4P1X - chains F and G of the 8 polymer chains in the assembly; structure by X-ray diffraction, 2.40 A resolution.

# Chain F
Protein: Gamma-hemolysin component C
Organism: Staphylococcus aureus
UniProt: Q99RL1 (HLGC_STAAM); residues -1 to 284 here correspond to UniProt positions 30-315 (UniProt number = residue number + 31)
Chain sequence (296 residues; each row starts with the number of its first residue; numbers below 1 keep their minus sign (Met-11 is residue -11)):
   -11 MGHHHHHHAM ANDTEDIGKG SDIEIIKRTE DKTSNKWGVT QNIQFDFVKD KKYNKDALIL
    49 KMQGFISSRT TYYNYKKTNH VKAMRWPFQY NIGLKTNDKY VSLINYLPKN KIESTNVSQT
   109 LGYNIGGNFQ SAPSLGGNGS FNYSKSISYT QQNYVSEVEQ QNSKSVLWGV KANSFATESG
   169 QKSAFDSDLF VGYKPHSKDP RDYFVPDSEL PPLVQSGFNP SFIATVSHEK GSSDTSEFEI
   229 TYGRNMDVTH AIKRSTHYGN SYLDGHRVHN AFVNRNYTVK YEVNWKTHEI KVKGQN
Disordered / not traced: -11 to 9, 114-126, 184, 243-248
Differences from the reference sequence: expression tag (-11 to -2)

# Chain G
Protein: Gamma-hemolysin component B
Organism: Staphylococcus aureus
UniProt: Q931F3 (Q931F3_STAAM); residues 2-300 here correspond to UniProt positions 27-325 (UniProt number = residue number + 25)
Chain sequence (309 residues; row label = number of the first residue in the row; numbers below 1 keep their minus sign (Met-8 is residue -8)):
    -8 MGHHHHHHAM EGKITPVSVK KVDDKVTLYK TTATADSDKF KISQILTFNF IKDKSYDKDT
    52 LVLKATGNIN SGFVKPNPND YDFSKLYWGA KYNVSISSQS NDSVNVVDYA PKNQNEEFQV
   112 QNTLGYTFGG DISISNGLSG GLNGNTAFSE TINYKQESYR TTLSRNTNYK NVGWGVEAHK
   172 IMNNGWGPYG RDSFHPTYGN ELFLAGRQSS AYAGQNFIAQ HQMPLLSRSN FNPEFLSVLS
   232 HRQDGAKKSK ITVTYQREMD LYQIRWNGFY WAGANYKNFK TRTFKSTYEI DWENHKVKLL
   292 DTKETENNK
Disordered / not traced: -8 to 16, 119-136
Differences from the reference sequence: expression tag (-8 to 1); engineered mutation Arg256 (Cys281 in Q931F3)
Reported in the primary citation:
  - binding site for (4S)-2-methyl-2,4-pentanediol: Trp177, Arg198 (citing earlier work)

# How chain F and chain G interact
Residue-residue contacts - 98 pairs, chain F then chain G:
  Ile13(F) with Ser46(G)
  Ile14(F) with Ser46(G)
  Lys15(F) with Ser46(G), hydrogen bond (backbone-backbone); Tyr47(G); Asp48(G)
  Arg16(F) with Ser46(G); Asp48(G), salt bridge
  Thr17(F) with Tyr47(G), hydrogen bond; Lys49(G), hydrogen bond (backbone-side chain)
  Asp19(F) with Asn96(G), hydrogen bond; Val98(G); Tyr160(G)
  Thr21(F) with Asn159(G); Tyr160(G), hydrogen bond (side chain-backbone)
  Thr28(F) with Thr158(G); Asn159(G); Tyr160(G)
  Asn30(F) with Val97(G), hydrogen bond (side chain-backbone); Val98(G)
  Gln51(F) with Asp99(G); Lys103(G), hydrogen bond
  Gly52(F) with Tyr100(G)
  Phe53(F) with Tyr100(G); Asn104(G); Leu154(G), hydrophobic; Ser155(G); Thr158(G)
  Ser55(F) with Arg156(G), hydrogen bond
  Ser56(F) with Arg156(G), hydrogen bond
  Arg57(F) with Arg156(G)
  Thr58(F) with Arg156(G)
  Phe129(F) with Thr118(G), hydrogen bond (backbone-side chain)
  Asn130(F) with Tyr117(G)
  Tyr131(F) with Leu115(G); Gly116(G); Tyr117(G), hydrogen bond (backbone-backbone)
  Ser132(F) with Thr114(G); Leu115(G)
  Lys133(F) with Asn113(G); Thr114(G); Leu115(G), hydrogen bond (backbone-backbone)
  Ser134(F) with Gln112(G), hydrogen bond; Asn113(G); Thr114(G)
  Ile135(F) with Val111(G); Gln112(G); Asn113(G), hydrogen bond (backbone-backbone)
  Ser136(F) with Val111(G); Gln112(G)
  Tyr137(F) with Gln110(G); Val111(G), hydrogen bond (backbone-backbone); Asn113(G), hydrogen bond
  Thr138(F) with Glu108(G); Phe109(G); Gln110(G)
  Gln139(F) with Glu108(G); Phe109(G), hydrogen bond (backbone-backbone); Val111(G)
  Gln140(F) with Glu107(G); Glu108(G)
  Asn141(F) with Asn106(G), hydrogen bond (backbone-side chain); Glu107(G), hydrogen bond (backbone-backbone)
  Tyr142(F) with Asn106(G), hydrogen bond (backbone-side chain)
  Ser162(F) with Phe109(G)
  Phe163(F) with Phe109(G)
  Ala164(F) with Phe109(G); Ile143(G), hydrophobic
  Thr165(F) with Ile143(G)
  Glu166(F) with Tyr145(G); Pro179(G)
  Gln169(F) with Phe109(G); Val111(G); Glu141(G), hydrogen bond
  Tyr181(F) with Phe185(G)
  Lys182(F) with Phe185(G)
  Pro194(F) with Asp183(G)
  Asp195(F) with Arg151(G), hydrogen bond (backbone-side chain)
  Ser196(F) with His170(G), hydrogen bond (backbone-side chain); Lys171(G), hydrogen bond (backbone-side chain)
  Glu197(F) with Lys171(G)
  Leu198(F) with Arg151(G), hydrogen bond (backbone-side chain)
  Pro200(F) with Asn104(G); Gln105(G); Glu107(G); Arg151(G)
  Leu201(F) with Gln105(G)
  Gln203(F) with Arg151(G); Thr153(G), hydrogen bond; Arg156(G)
  Ser204(F) with Asn104(G), hydrogen bond; Thr153(G); Leu154(G), hydrogen bond (side chain-backbone); Arg156(G)
  Gly205(F) with Asn104(G), hydrogen bond (backbone-side chain)
  Asn207(F) with Tyr100(G), hydrogen bond; Lys103(G); Asn104(G), hydrogen bond (side chain-backbone); Leu154(G)
Interface residues without a listed pair, chain F (52 interface residues in all): Gly168, Pro199, Phe206
Interface residues without a listed pair, chain G (43 interface residues in all): Glu168, Ser231

# Summary
52 residues of chain F face 43 of chain G across their interface; the contacts include 31 hydrogen bonds and 1
salt bridge. Polar pairs include Arg16(F)-Asp48(G), Thr17(F)-Tyr47(G) and Thr17(F)-Lys49(G). The paper reports
a binding site for (4S)-2-methyl-2,4-pentanediol at Trp177(G) and Arg198(G).
Chain F is Gamma-hemolysin component C and chain G is Gamma-hemolysin component B, both from Staphylococcus
aureus; the structure, Crystal structure of staphylococcal LUK prepore, was determined by X-ray diffraction,
deposited together with 4P1Y.
